PDB entry 5LAI | X-ray diffraction, 2.50 A resolution | chains A and B of the 28 polymer chains in the assembly

== Chain A ==
Molecule: Proteasome subunit alpha type-2
From: Saccharomyces cerevisiae (strain ATCC 204508 / S288c)
Notes: EC 3.4.25.1
UniProt: P23639 (PSA2_YEAST); residue numbers follow UniProt; this construct covers 1-250
Sequence (250 residues; numbered 1 to 250; the number before each row is that of its first residue):
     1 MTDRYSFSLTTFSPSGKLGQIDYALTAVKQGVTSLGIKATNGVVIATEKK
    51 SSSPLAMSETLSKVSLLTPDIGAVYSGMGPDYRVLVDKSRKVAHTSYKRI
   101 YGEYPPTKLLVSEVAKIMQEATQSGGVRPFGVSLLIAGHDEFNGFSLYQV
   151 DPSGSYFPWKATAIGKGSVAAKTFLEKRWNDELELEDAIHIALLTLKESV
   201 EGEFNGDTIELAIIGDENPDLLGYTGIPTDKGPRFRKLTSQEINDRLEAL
UniProt features mapped onto this chain:
  - cross-link: K108 (Glycyl lysine isopeptide (Lys-Gly) (interchain with G-Cter in ubiquitin))

== Chain B ==
Molecule: Proteasome subunit alpha type-3
From: Saccharomyces cerevisiae (strain ATCC 204508 / S288c)
Notes: EC 3.4.25.1
UniProt: P23638 (PSA3_YEAST); residues 0-257 here correspond to UniProt positions 1-258 (UniProt number = residue number + 1)
Sequence (258 residues; row label = number of the first residue in the row; numbering starts at 0):
     0 MGSRRYDSRTTIFSPEGRLYQVEYALESISHAGTAIGIMASDGIVLAAER
    50 KVTSTLLEQDTSTEKLYKLNDKIAVAVAGLTADAEILINTARIHAQNYLK
   100 TYNEDIPVEILVRRLSDIKQGYTQHGGLRPFGVSFIYAGYDDRYGYQLYT
   150 SNPSGNYTGWKAISVGANTSAAQTLLQMDYKDDMKVDDAIELALKTLSKT
   200 TDSSALTYDRLEFATIRKGANDGEVYQKIFKPQEIKDILVKTGITKKDED
   250 EEADEDMK
Unresolved in the structure: 0, 245-257
UniProt features mapped onto this chain:
  - cross-link (Glycyl lysine isopeptide (Lys-Gly)): K99 (interchain with G-Cter in ubiquitin), K198 (interchain with G-Cter in ubiquitin), K230 (interchain with G-Cter in ubiquitin)

== Interface between chain A and chain B ==
Residue-residue contacts (66; chain A residue first):
  R4(A) with S2(B), hydrogen bond (backbone-side chain)
  Y5(A) with S2(B); Y5(B)
  S6(A) with G125(B); L127(B)
  F7(A) with S2(B); Y5(B); D6(B); G126(B)
  S8(A) with G126(B), hydrogen bond (backbone-backbone); L127(B); R128(B), hydrogen bond (side chain-backbone)
  T10(A) with R128(B)
  T11(A) with S7(B); T9(B); Q20(B)
  F12(A) with Q20(B); Y23(B); A24(B), hydrophobic; R128(B); P129(B); G131(B)
  S13(A) with Y23(B)
  P14(A) with Y23(B), hydrophobic; E26(B)
  S15(A) with E26(B)
  G16(A) with Y23(B); E26(B); S27(B), hydrogen bond (backbone-side chain)
  L18(A) with L79(B), hydrophobic; R128(B)
  K38(A) with E57(B), salt bridge
  S112(A) with E84(B)
  K116(A) with I85(B)
  Q119(A) with A81(B); D82(B), hydrogen bond; I85(B); R128(B)
  T122(A) with R128(B), hydrogen bond (backbone-side chain)
  Q123(A) with Y121(B); L127(B); R128(B), hydrogen bond (side chain-backbone); P129(B); F130(B)
  G125(A) with L127(B)
  S153(A) with A81(B)
  G154(A) with A81(B)
  S155(A) with T80(B); A81(B)
  Y156(A) with E84(B), hydrogen bond
  P158(A) with L56(B); E57(B), hydrogen bond (backbone-backbone); T60(B); S61(B)
  W159(A) with S53(B); L55(B); L56(B)
  K160(A) with T54(B); L55(B), hydrogen bond (backbone-backbone); L56(B); E57(B)
  A161(A) with L55(B)
  K172(A) with L55(B)
  L175(A) with L55(B), hydrophobic
  E176(A) with T54(B); L55(B)
Other interface residues (no listed pair), chain A (36 interface residues in all): L9, S124, Y148, F157, W179
Other interface residues (no listed pair), chain B (32 interface residues in all): H30

== Summary ==
The interface between chain A and chain B involves 36 residues on one side and 32 on the other, with 10
hydrogen bonds and 1 salt bridge. Polar contacts include K38(A)-E57(B), R4(A)-S2(B) and S8(A)-R128(B).
Chain A is Proteasome subunit alpha type-2 and chain B is Proteasome subunit alpha type-3, both from
Saccharomyces cerevisiae (strain ATCC 204508 / S288c); the structure, Ligand-induced aziridine-formation at
the yeast proteasomal subunit beta5 by sulfonate esters, was determined by X-ray diffraction (same publication
as 5LAJ).
